PDB entry 5MIX | X-ray diffraction, 1.70 A resolution | chain A

== Chain A ==
Molecule: CD83 antigen
Source organism: Homo sapiens
UniProtKB: Q01151 (CD83_HUMAN); residue numbers follow UniProt; this construct covers 20-131
Chain sequence (116 residues; each row starts with the number of its first residue):
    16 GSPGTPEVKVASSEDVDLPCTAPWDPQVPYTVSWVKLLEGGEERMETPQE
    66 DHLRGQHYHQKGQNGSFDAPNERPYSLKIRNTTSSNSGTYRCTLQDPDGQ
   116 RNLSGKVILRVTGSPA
Not modelled in the structure: 16-18, 55-86, 128-131
Disulfide bonds: Cys-35/Cys-107
Construct notes: expression tag (16-19); engineered mutation Ser-27 (Cys in Q01151), Ser-100 (Cys in Q01151), Ser-129 (Cys in Q01151)
Swiss-Prot annotation at these positions:
  - glycosylation (N-linked (GlcNAc...) asparagine): Asn-79, Asn-96, Asn-117

== In short ==
Chain A is CD83 antigen (Homo sapiens); the structure, Extracellular domain of human CD83 - trigonal crystal
form, was determined by X-ray diffraction together with 5MJ0, 5MJ1 and 5MJ2 from the same study.
